Entry 8TEA (electron microscopy, 3.40 A resolution); this record covers chains C and D of the 7 polymer chains in the assembly.

Chain C:
Molecule: Envelope protein UL128
From: Human betaherpesvirus 5
UniProt: Q38LY2 (Q38LY2_HCMV); residue numbers follow UniProt; this construct covers 28-171
Amino-acid sequence (163 residues; each row starts with the number of its first residue):
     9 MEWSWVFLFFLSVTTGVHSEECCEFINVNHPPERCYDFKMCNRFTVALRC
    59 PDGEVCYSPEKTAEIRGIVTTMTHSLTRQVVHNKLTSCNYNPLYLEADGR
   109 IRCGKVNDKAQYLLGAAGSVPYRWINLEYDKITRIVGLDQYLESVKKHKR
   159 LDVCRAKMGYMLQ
Not modelled in the structure: 9-29, 134-171
Disulfides: C30-C49, C31-C64, C43-C58, C96-C111
Differences from the reference sequence: expression tag (9-27)

Chain D:
Molecule: Envelope glycoprotein UL130
From: Human betaherpesvirus 5
UniProt: A0A0G2TB82 (A0A0G2TB82_HCMV); residue numbers follow UniProt; this construct covers 26-214
Amino-acid sequence (208 residues; numbered 7 to 214; the number before each row is that of its first residue):
     7 MEWSWVFLFFLSVTTGVHSSPWSTLTANQNPSPPWSKLTYSKPHDAATFY
    57 CPFLYPSPPRSPLQFSGFQQVSTGPECRNETLYLLYNREGQTLVERSSTW
   107 VKKVIWYLSGRNQTILQRMPQTASKPSDGNVQISVEDAKIFGAHMVPKQT
   157 KLLRFVVNDGTRYQMCVMKLESWAHVFRDYSVSFQVRLTFTEANNQTYTF
   207 CTHPNLIV
Not modelled in the structure: 7-110
Disulfides: C172-C207
Differences from the reference sequence: initiating methionine (7); expression tag (8-25)

How chain C and chain D interact:
Contacting residue pairs (37):
  H82(C) with G166(D)
  S83(C) with T167(D), hydrogen bond (backbone-side chain)
  L84(C) with G166(D)
  T85(C) with D165(D); T167(D)
  R86(C) with D165(D); H209(D), hydrogen bond (side chain-backbone); P210(D), hydrogen bond (side chain-backbone); N211(D)
  Y98(C) with Y204(D); N211(D), hydrogen bond (backbone-side chain)
  P100(C) with N211(D)
  L121(C) with I213(D), hydrophobic
  A124(C) with N211(D); I213(D), hydrophobic
  A125(C) with N211(D), hydrogen bond (backbone-backbone); L212(D); I213(D), hydrogen bond (backbone-backbone)
  G126(C) with L212(D)
  V128(C) with V163(D), hydrophobic; F206(D), hydrophobic; P210(D), hydrophobic; L212(D), hydrophobic
  P129(C) with V162(D); V163(D); N164(D), hydrogen bond (backbone-backbone); F206(D)
  Y130(C) with F161(D), hydrophobic; V162(D)
  R131(C) with F161(D); V162(D), hydrogen bond (backbone-backbone)
  W132(C) with L159(D), hydrophobic; R160(D); F161(D), hydrophobic; M174(D), hydrophobic
  I133(C) with R160(D); M171(D), hydrophobic
Other interface residues (no listed pair), chain C (21 interface residues in all): N99, A118, G123, S127
Other interface residues (no listed pair), chain D (20 interface residues in all): R168, T203

Summary:
Chain C and chain D form an interface of 21 and 20 residues respectively; the contacts include 8 hydrogen
bonds. Among the polar pairs are S83(C)-T167(D), R86(C)-H209(D) and R86(C)-P210(D).
Here chain C is Envelope protein UL128 and chain D is Envelope glycoprotein UL130, both from Human
betaherpesvirus 5. Entry 8TEA (HCMV Pentamer in complex with CS2pt1p2_A10L Fab and CS3pt1p4_C1L Fab) was
determined by electron microscopy together with 8TCO from the same study.
